8V41 - chains k and M of the 42 polymer chains in the assembly; structure by electron microscopy, 5.60 A resolution (low resolution: residue-level contacts below are approximate; hydrogen-bond / salt-bridge calls are withheld).

== Chain k ==
Molecule: Sheath initiator (CD1370)
From: Clostridioides difficile
UniProt: A0A069AE46 (A0A069AE46_CLODI); residues 1-142 here = UniProt positions 1-142
Chain sequence (142 residues; row label = number of the first residue in the row):
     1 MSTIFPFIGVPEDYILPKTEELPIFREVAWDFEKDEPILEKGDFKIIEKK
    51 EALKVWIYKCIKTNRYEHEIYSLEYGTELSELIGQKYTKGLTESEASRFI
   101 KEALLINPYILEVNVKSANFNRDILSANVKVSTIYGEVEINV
Not modelled in the structure: 1-15, 136-142

== Chain M ==
Molecule: Tri-1 (CD1372)
From: Clostridioides difficile
UniProt: A0A1X9JZH3 (A0A1X9JZH3_CLODI); residues 1-232 here = UniProt positions 1-232
Chain sequence (232 residues; row label = number of the first residue in the row):
     1 MKLIDKLPSFDRNYIVEEIQGAYDTELNILKEDIDDTFNQLFVDTATWGL
    51 DMWEDILCIEKKELDFDTRRSNIKAKMRSRGTSTIEVIKSICEAYTKSET
   101 DIKVYSDEFTFVLSFIANNCDYKTLLDCSDMIERVKPAHLLHYLEPIILD
   151 KSMVYCGGGMVCSEEVKVHPYFEPIIKCSAVVNCGAGMISREEIKVYPLS
   201 IKCIENNCKINIAIANDTGVENVVVYPKSEVV
Not modelled in the structure: 149-232

== How chain k and chain M interact ==
Residue-residue contacts (17; chain k residue first):
  Asp-35(k) / Phe-10(M)
  Asp-35(k) / Asn-13(M)
  Glu-36(k) / Asn-13(M)
  Pro-37(k) / Asn-13(M)
  Pro-37(k) / Ile-15(M)
  Leu-39(k) / Ile-15(M)
  Lys-59(k) / Phe-10(M)
  Lys-62(k) / Phe-10(M)
  Thr-63(k) / Pro-8(M)
  Thr-63(k) / Ser-9(M)
  Thr-63(k) / Phe-10(M)
  His-68(k) / Asp-5(M)
  His-68(k) / Lys-6(M)
  His-68(k) / Leu-7(M)
  Glu-69(k) / Lys-6(M)
  Ile-70(k) / Lys-6(M)
  Tyr-71(k) / Pro-8(M)
Also at the interface, not in a pair above, chain M (10 interface residues in all): Asp-11, Arg-12

== In short ==
11 residues of chain k and 10 residues of chain M are in contact.
Here chain k is Sheath initiator (CD1370) and chain M is Tri-1 (CD1372), both from Clostridioides difficile.
Entry 8V41 (CryoEM Structure of Diffocin - postcontracted - Baseplate - transitional state) was determined by
electron microscopy, deposited together with 8V3T, 8V3W, 8V3X, 8V3Z, 8V40 and 8V43.
